PDB entry 6YMG | X-ray diffraction, 3.14 A resolution | chains B and F of the 6 polymer chains in the assembly

Chain B:
Protein: HNH endonuclease
Source organism: Vibrio campbellii
UniProtKB: A0A344KQF3 (A0A344KQF3_9VIBR); numbering as in UniProt (aligned over 1-309)
Amino-acid sequence (309 residues; numbered 1 to 309; the number before each row is that of its first residue):
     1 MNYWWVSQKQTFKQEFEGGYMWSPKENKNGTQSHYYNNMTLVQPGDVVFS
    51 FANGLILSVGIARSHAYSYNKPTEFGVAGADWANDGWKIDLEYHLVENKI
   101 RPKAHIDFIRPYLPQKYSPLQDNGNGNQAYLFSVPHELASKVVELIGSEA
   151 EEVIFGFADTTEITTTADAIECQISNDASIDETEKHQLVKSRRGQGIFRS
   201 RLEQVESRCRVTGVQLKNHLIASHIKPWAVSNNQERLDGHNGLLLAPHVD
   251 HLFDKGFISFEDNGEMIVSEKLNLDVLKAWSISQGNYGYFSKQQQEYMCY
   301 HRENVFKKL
What the authors report for this chain:
  - binding site for the 11-nt DNA strand: Gln128
  - binding site for the 11-nt DNA strand: Gln128
  - catalytic residues: Asp254 (proposed by the authors, not directly observed)
  - mutagenesis - E15A, Y130A: decreased catalytic activity on 5hmC containing DNA
  - mutagenesis - S23L, W82A/Y130A, Y130W/F132S, H224A, D250A, D254A: decreased catalytic activity

Chain F:
Molecule: 11-nt DNA strand
Source organism: synthetic construct
Sequence (11 nucleotides; numbered 1 to 11; the number before each row is that of its first residue):
     1 TCAGCGCATGG

Interface between chain B and chain F:
Contacting residue pairs (9; chain B residue first):
  Tyr35(B) - DT9(F)  sugar contact
  Lys116(B) - DT9(F)  phosphate contact
  Lys116(B) - DG10(F)  salt bridge to the phosphate
  Tyr117(B) - DT9(F)  hydrogen bond to the phosphate
  Tyr117(B) - DG10(F)  hydrogen bond to the phosphate
  Gln121(B) - DC7(F)  hydrogen bond to the phosphate
  Gln121(B) - DA8(F)  phosphate contact
  Asn127(B) - DA8(F)  sugar contact
  Gln128(B) - DG6(F)  hydrogen bond to the base
Also at the interface, not in a pair above, chain B (9 interface residues in all): Val77, Gln115, Ser118
Also at the interface, not in a pair above, chain F (6 interface residues in all): DC2

Summary:
9 residues of chain B and 6 residues of chain F are in contact; the contacts include 4 hydrogen bonds and 1
salt bridge. Polar pairs include Gln128(B)-DG6(F), Tyr117(B)-DT9(F) and Tyr117(B)-DG10(F). From the paper: the
catalytic residue Asp254(B); S23L, W82A/Y130A and Y130W/F132S of chain B, among others, reduce catalytic
activity; 8 substitutions were tested in all.
Chain B is HNH endonuclease (Vibrio campbellii) and chain F is an 11-nt DNA strand (synthetic construct); the
structure, VcaM4I restriction endonuclease in complex with 5mC-modified dsDNA, was determined by X-ray
diffraction (same publication as 6YJB and 6YKF).
